5DJX - chains A and B of the 3 polymer chains in the assembly; structure by X-ray diffraction, 2.25 A resolution.

Chain A:
Name: Ig gamma-1 chain C region
Organism: Homo sapiens
UniProt: P01857 (IGHG1_HUMAN); residues 221-447 here correspond to UniProt positions 104-330 (UniProt number = residue number - 117)
Chain sequence (227 residues; numbered 221 to 447; the number before each row is that of its first residue):
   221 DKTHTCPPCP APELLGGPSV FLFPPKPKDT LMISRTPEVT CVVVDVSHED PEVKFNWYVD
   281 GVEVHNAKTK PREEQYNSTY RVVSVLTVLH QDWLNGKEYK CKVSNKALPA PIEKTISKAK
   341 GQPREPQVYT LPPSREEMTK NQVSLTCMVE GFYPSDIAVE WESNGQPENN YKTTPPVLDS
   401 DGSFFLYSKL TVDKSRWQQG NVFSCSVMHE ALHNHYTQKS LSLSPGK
Unresolved in the structure: 221-236, 445-447
Sequence notes: variant E356 (Asp239 in P01857), M358 (Leu241 in P01857); engineered mutation M368 (Leu251 in P01857), E370 (Lys253 in P01857)
Swiss-Prot annotation at these positions:
  - glycosylation: N297 (N-linked (GlcNAc...) (complex) asparagine)
Disulfides: C261-C321, C367-C425
Covalent attachments: glycan linked to N297

Chain B:
Name: Ig gamma-1 chain C region
Organism: Homo sapiens
UniProt: P01857 (IGHG1_HUMAN); residues 221-447 here correspond to UniProt positions 104-330 (UniProt number = residue number - 117)
Chain sequence (240 residues; each row starts with the number of its first residue):
   208 HHHHHHHHSG SGSDKTHTCP PCPAPELLGG PSVFLFPPKP KDTLEASRTP EVTCVVVDVS
   268 HEDPEVKFNW YVDGVEVHNA KTKPREEQYN STYRVVSVLT VLHQDWLNGK EYKCKVSNKA
   328 LPAPIEKTIS KAKGQPREPQ VYTLPPSREA MTKNQVGLTC LVKGFYPSDI AVEWESNGQP
   388 ENNYKTTPPV LDSDGSFFLY SKLTVDKSRW QQGNVFSCSV MHEALHNAYT QKSLSLSPGK
Unresolved in the structure: 208-236, 444-447
Sequence notes: expression tag (208-220); engineered mutation E252 (Met135 in P01857), A253 (Ile136 in P01857), A357 (Glu240 in P01857), G364 (Ser247 in P01857), A435 (His318 in P01857); variant E356 (Asp239 in P01857), M358 (Leu241 in P01857)
Swiss-Prot annotation at these positions:
  - glycosylation: N297 (N-linked (GlcNAc...) (complex) asparagine)
Disulfides: C261-C321, C367-C425
Covalent attachments: glycan linked to N297

Interface between chain A and chain B:
Pairs across the interface - 43 pairs, chain A then chain B:
  Y349(A) with S354(B); E356(B); A357(B)
  L351(A) with P352(B); S354(B); T366(B)
  P352(A) with L351(B)
  S354(A) with Y349(B); L351(B)
  E356(A) with Y349(B)
  E357(A) with Y349(B); K370(B), salt bridge
  K360(A) with Q347(B); Y349(B), hydrogen bond
  S364(A) with L368(B); K370(B)
  T366(A) with L351(B); Y407(B), hydrogen bond
  M368(A) with G364(B); T366(B); K409(B)
  E370(A) with K409(B), salt bridge
  N390(A) with S400(B)
  K392(A) with L398(B); D399(B); S400(B); F405(B)
  T394(A) with T394(B); V397(B)
  P395(A) with V397(B)
  V397(A) with T394(B)
  L398(A) with K392(B)
  D399(A) with K392(B); K409(B), salt bridge
  F405(A) with K392(B); K409(B)
  Y407(A) with T366(B), hydrogen bond; Y407(B), hydrophobic; K409(B)
  K409(A) with L368(B); D399(B), salt bridge; F405(B); Y407(B)
Interface residues without a listed pair, chain A (25 interface residues in all): T350, T393, S400, S408
Interface residues without a listed pair, chain B (24 interface residues in all): T350, N390, P395, S408

Overview:
25 residues of chain A and 24 residues of chain B are in contact, with 3 hydrogen bonds and 4 salt bridges.
Among the polar pairs are E357(A)-K370(B), E370(A)-K409(B) and D399(A)-K409(B).
Chain A is Ig gamma-1 chain C region and chain B is Ig gamma-1 chain C region, both from Homo sapiens; the
structure, Fc Heterodimer Design 2.9 L368M/K370E + E357A/S364G, was determined by X-ray diffraction (same
publication as 5DI8, 5DJ0, 5DJ2, 5DJ6, 5DJ8, 5DJA and 10 further entries).
